Entry 1JCH (X-ray diffraction, 3.02 A resolution); this record covers chains A and C of the 4 polymer chains in the assembly.

# Chain A (and C)
Protein: Colicin E3
Organism: Escherichia coli str. K12 substr
Notes: EC 3.1.21.-; chain C of this document is another copy of the same molecule, construct and numbering; everything in this record applies to it too
UniProt: P00646 (CEA3_ECOLI); residues 1-551 here = UniProt positions 1-551
Sequence (551 residues; row label = number of the first residue in the row):
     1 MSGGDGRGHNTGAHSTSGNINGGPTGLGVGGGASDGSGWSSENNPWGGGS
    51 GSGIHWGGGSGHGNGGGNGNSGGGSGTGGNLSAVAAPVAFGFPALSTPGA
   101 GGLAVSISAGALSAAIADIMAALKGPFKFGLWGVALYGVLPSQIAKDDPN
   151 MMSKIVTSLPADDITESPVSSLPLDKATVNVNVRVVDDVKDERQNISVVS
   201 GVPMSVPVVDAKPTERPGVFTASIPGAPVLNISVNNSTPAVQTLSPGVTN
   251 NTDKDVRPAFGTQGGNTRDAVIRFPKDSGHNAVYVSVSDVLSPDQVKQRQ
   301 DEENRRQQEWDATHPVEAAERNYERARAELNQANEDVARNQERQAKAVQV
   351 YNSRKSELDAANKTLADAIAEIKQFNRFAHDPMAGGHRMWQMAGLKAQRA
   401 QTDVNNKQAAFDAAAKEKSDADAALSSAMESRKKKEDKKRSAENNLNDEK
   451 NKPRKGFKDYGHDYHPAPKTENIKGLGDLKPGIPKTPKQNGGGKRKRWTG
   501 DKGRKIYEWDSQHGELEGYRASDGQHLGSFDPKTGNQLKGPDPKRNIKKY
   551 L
Unresolved in the structure: 1-83
Differences from the reference sequence: conflict Phe260 (Gly in P00646), Gly261 (Phe in P00646)
UniProt features mapped onto this chain:
  - region: Asn451 to Gly456 (Linker), Phe530 to Leu551 (Binding of immunity protein)
  - motif: Asp35 to Trp39 (Binds to TolB), Ala379 to Gly385 (Hairpin)
  - active site: His513 (Proton donor), Glu517 (Proton acceptor), Arg545
  - site: Asp510 (Stabilizes positive charge on His-513)
  - mutagenesis: Phe378 to Met383 (10-fold reduced killing activity on susceptible E.coli), Met383 to Trp390 (10- to 50-fold reduced killing activity on susceptible E.coli), Asp510 (D510A/N: Complete loss of cytotoxic activity; D510A: Nearly complete loss of rRNase activity in vitro), His513 (H513A: Complete loss of cytotoxic activity. Nearly complete loss of rRNase activity in vitro), Glu517 (E517A/Q: Complete loss of cytotoxic activity; E517A: Complete loss of rRNase activity), Lys539 (K539A: No loss of cytotoxic activity), Arg545 (R545A: 1000-10,000-fold diminished cytotoxic activity)

# Chain A / chain C interface
Residue-residue contacts (37; chain A residue first):
  Val185(A) - Phe378(C)  hydrophobic
  Val185(A) - Asp381(C)
  Val185(A) - Ala384(C)  hydrophobic
  Val186(A) - Arg377(C)
  Asn250(A) - Phe378(C)
  Asn250(A) - Gly386(C)
  Glu329(A) - Pro382(C)
  Asn331(A) - Arg388(C)
  Gln332(A) - Gln391(C)
  Glu335(A) - Gln391(C)
  Arg339(A) - Leu395(C)
  Arg339(A) - Arg399(C)
  Glu342(A) - Arg399(C)  salt bridge
  Arg343(A) - Gln398(C)  hydrogen bond
  Arg343(A) - Thr402(C)
  Arg354(A) - Asn406(C)
  Arg377(A) - Val186(C)
  Phe378(A) - Val185(C)  hydrophobic
  Phe378(A) - Asn250(C)
  Asp381(A) - Val185(C)
  Pro382(A) - Glu329(C)
  Ala384(A) - Val185(C)  hydrophobic
  Ala384(A) - Asn250(C)
  Gly386(A) - Asn250(C)
  Gln391(A) - Gln332(C)
  Gln391(A) - Glu335(C)
  Leu395(A) - Arg339(C)
  Gln398(A) - Arg343(C)  hydrogen bond
  Arg399(A) - Arg339(C)
  Arg399(A) - Glu342(C)  salt bridge
  Thr402(A) - Arg343(C)
  Thr402(A) - Glu417(C)  hydrogen bond
  Asn406(A) - Arg354(C)
  Ala409(A) - Ala413(C)  hydrophobic
  Ala413(A) - Asn406(C)
  Ala413(A) - Ala409(C)  hydrophobic
  Glu417(A) - Thr402(C)  hydrogen bond
Interface residues without a listed pair, chain A (34 interface residues in all): Arg321, Arg325, Ala328, Met383, Gly385, Arg388, Ala410, Ala414
Interface residues without a listed pair, chain C (35 interface residues in all): Arg184, Arg321, Arg325, Ala328, Asn331, Met383, Gly385, Ala410, Ala414

# Overview
The interface between chain A and chain C involves 34 residues on one side and 35 on the other; the contacts
include 4 hydrogen bonds and 2 salt bridges. Among the polar pairs are Glu342(A)-Arg399(C),
Arg343(A)-Gln398(C) and Thr402(A)-Glu417(C).
Both chains are Colicin E3 (Escherichia coli str. K12 substr). Entry 1JCH (Crystal Structure of Colicin E3 in
Complex with its Immunity Protein) was determined by X-ray diffraction.
